1AR7 - chains 1 and 2 of the 5 polymer chains in the assembly; structure by X-ray diffraction, 2.90 A resolution.

[Chain 1]
Molecule: P1/mahoney poliovirus
Source organism: Human poliovirus 1
Notes: fragment: virus protomer
UniProt: P03300 (POLH_POL1M); residues 1-302 here correspond to UniProt positions 579-880 (UniProt number = residue number + 578)
Sequence (302 residues; row label = number of the first residue in the row):
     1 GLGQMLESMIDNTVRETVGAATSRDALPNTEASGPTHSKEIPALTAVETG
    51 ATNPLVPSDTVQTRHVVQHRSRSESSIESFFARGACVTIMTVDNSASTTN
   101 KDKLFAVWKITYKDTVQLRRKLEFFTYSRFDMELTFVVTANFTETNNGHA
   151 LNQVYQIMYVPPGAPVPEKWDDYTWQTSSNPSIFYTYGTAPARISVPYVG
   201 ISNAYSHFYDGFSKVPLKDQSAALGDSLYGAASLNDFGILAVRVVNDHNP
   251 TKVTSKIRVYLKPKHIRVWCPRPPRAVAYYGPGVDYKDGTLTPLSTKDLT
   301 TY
Unresolved in the structure: 1-19
Differences from the reference sequence: engineered mutation Ser-95 (Pro673 in P03300)
Small-molecule neighbours: sphingosine (SPH): Ile-110, Tyr-112, Phe-130, Met-132, Leu-134, Ile-157, Tyr-159, Pro-181, Ile-183, Ile-194, Val-196, Val-199, Tyr-205, Ser-206, His-207, Asp-236, Phe-237, Leu-240

[Chain 2]
Molecule: P1/mahoney poliovirus
Source organism: Human poliovirus 1
Notes: fragment: virus protomer
UniProt: P03300 (POLH_POL1M); residues 1-272 here correspond to UniProt positions 69-340 (UniProt number = residue number + 68)
Sequence (272 residues; row label = number of the first residue in the row):
     1 SPNIEACGYSDRVLQLTLGNSTITTQEAANSVVAYGRWPEYLRDSEANPV
    51 DQPTEPDVAACRFYTLDTVSWTKESRGWWWKLPDALRDMGLFGQNMYYHY
   101 LGRSGYTVHVQCNASKFHQGALGVFAVPEMCLAGDSNTTTMYTSYQNANP
   151 GEKGGTFTGTFTPDNNQTSPARRFCPVDYLLGNGTLLGNAFVFPHQIINL
   201 RTNNCATLVLPYVNSLSIDSMVKHNNWGIAILPLAPLNFASESSPEIPIT
   251 LTIAPMCCEFNGLRNITLPRLQ
Unresolved in the structure: 1-4
Differences from the reference sequence: engineered mutation Tyr-142 (His210 in P03300)

[How chain 1 and chain 2 interact]
Residue-residue contacts (111; chain 1 residue first):
  Val-47(1) / Ile-197(2)  hydrophobic
  Glu-48(1) / Ala-29(2)
  Glu-48(1) / Gln-196(2)
  Glu-48(1) / Ile-197(2)  hydrogen bond (backbone-backbone)
  Glu-48(1) / Asn-199(2)  hydrogen bond
  Glu-48(1) / Thr-202(2)  hydrogen bond
  Glu-48(1) / Asn-203(2)
  Thr-49(1) / Ala-29(2)
  Thr-49(1) / Val-32(2)
  Thr-49(1) / Gln-196(2)  hydrogen bond (backbone-side chain)
  Gly-50(1) / His-195(2)
  Thr-126(1) / Glu-129(2)
  Tyr-127(1) / Glu-129(2)  hydrogen bond
  Tyr-127(1) / Val-213(2)  hydrophobic
  Tyr-127(1) / Asn-214(2)
  Tyr-127(1) / Ser-215(2)
  Ser-202(1) / Ser-215(2)
  Ser-202(1) / Leu-216(2)
  Asn-203(1) / Ser-215(2)  hydrogen bond (backbone-backbone)
  Asn-203(1) / Leu-216(2)
  Ala-204(1) / Ser-215(2)  hydrogen bond (backbone-backbone)
  Ser-206(1) / Ser-215(2)  hydrogen bond
  Phe-208(1) / Glu-129(2)
  Phe-208(1) / Cys-131(2)  hydrophobic
  Tyr-209(1) / Glu-129(2)
  Tyr-209(1) / Cys-131(2)
  Tyr-209(1) / His-224(2)
  Asp-210(1) / Lys-81(2)  salt bridge
  Asp-210(1) / Glu-129(2)  hydrogen bond (backbone-side chain)
  Asp-210(1) / Met-130(2)
  Asp-210(1) / Cys-131(2)  hydrogen bond (backbone-side chain)
  Asp-210(1) / His-224(2)
  Asp-210(1) / Asn-225(2)  hydrogen bond (backbone-backbone)
  Gly-211(1) / Lys-223(2)
  Phe-212(1) / Thr-143(2)
  Phe-212(1) / Ser-144(2)
  Phe-212(1) / Tyr-145(2)  hydrophobic
  Phe-212(1) / Ala-148(2)  hydrophobic
  Phe-212(1) / Lys-223(2)  hydrogen bond (backbone-backbone)
  Ser-213(1) / Lys-223(2)  hydrogen bond (backbone-side chain)
  Lys-214(1) / Lys-223(2)
  Val-215(1) / Val-222(2)  hydrophobic
  Val-215(1) / Lys-223(2)
  Pro-216(1) / Tyr-145(2)
  Pro-216(1) / Gln-146(2)
  Pro-216(1) / Pro-269(2)
  Pro-216(1) / Arg-270(2)  hydrogen bond (backbone-backbone)
  Leu-217(1) / Leu-268(2)
  Leu-217(1) / Arg-270(2)
  Lys-218(1) / Leu-268(2)  hydrogen bond (backbone-backbone)
  Lys-218(1) / Pro-269(2)
  Lys-218(1) / Arg-270(2)
  Gln-220(1) / Arg-270(2)  hydrogen bond (backbone-side chain)
  Ser-221(1) / Arg-270(2)
  Ala-222(1) / Arg-270(2)
  Asp-226(1) / Arg-172(2)  salt bridge
  Leu-228(1) / Met-141(2)
  Tyr-229(1) / Lys-81(2)
  Tyr-229(1) / Met-130(2)
  Tyr-229(1) / Cys-131(2)
  Tyr-229(1) / Leu-132(2)  hydrogen bond (side chain-backbone)
  Tyr-229(1) / Met-141(2)  hydrogen bond (backbone-backbone)
  Tyr-229(1) / Thr-143(2)
  Tyr-229(1) / Phe-174(2)
  Cys-270(1) / Tyr-35(2)
  Cys-270(1) / Val-213(2)  hydrophobic
  Pro-271(1) / Val-192(2)
  Pro-271(1) / Phe-193(2)
  Arg-272(1) / Pro-128(2)  hydrogen bond (side chain-backbone)
  Arg-272(1) / Glu-129(2)  hydrogen bond (side chain-backbone)
  Arg-272(1) / Val-192(2)
  Arg-272(1) / Phe-193(2)
  Pro-273(1) / Thr-185(2)
  Pro-273(1) / Asn-189(2)
  Pro-273(1) / Val-192(2)
  Pro-273(1) / Phe-193(2)
  Pro-274(1) / Thr-185(2)
  Arg-275(1) / Asn-183(2)  hydrogen bond (side chain-backbone)
  Arg-275(1) / Gly-184(2)
  Ala-276(1) / Gly-184(2)  hydrogen bond (backbone-backbone)
  Ala-276(1) / Thr-185(2)
  Ala-276(1) / Leu-186(2)  hydrophobic
  Val-277(1) / Leu-180(2)  hydrophobic
  Val-277(1) / Gly-184(2)  hydrogen bond (backbone-backbone)
  Tyr-280(1) / Ser-136(2)
  Tyr-280(1) / Asn-137(2)  hydrogen bond (side chain-backbone)
  Tyr-280(1) / Thr-140(2)
  Pro-282(1) / Met-141(2)  hydrophobic
  Gly-283(1) / Met-141(2)
  Val-284(1) / Cys-131(2)
  Val-284(1) / Leu-132(2)
  Val-284(1) / Ala-133(2)
  Val-284(1) / Asn-183(2)
  Asp-285(1) / Ala-133(2)
  Asp-285(1) / Gly-134(2)  hydrogen bond (side chain-backbone)
  Asp-285(1) / Thr-140(2)
  Asp-285(1) / Met-141(2)  hydrogen bond (side chain-backbone)
  Tyr-286(1) / Ala-133(2)  hydrophobic
  Tyr-286(1) / Asn-137(2)  hydrogen bond (backbone-side chain)
  Tyr-286(1) / Phe-161(2)  hydrophobic
  Tyr-286(1) / Cys-175(2)  hydrogen bond (side chain-backbone)
  Tyr-286(1) / Pro-176(2)
  Tyr-286(1) / Val-177(2)  hydrogen bond (side chain-backbone)
  Tyr-286(1) / Gly-184(2)
  Lys-287(1) / Asn-137(2)
  Asp-288(1) / Asn-137(2)  hydrogen bond (backbone-side chain)
  Asp-288(1) / Phe-161(2)
  Asp-288(1) / Pro-163(2)
  Leu-291(1) / Phe-161(2)  hydrophobic
  Leu-291(1) / Tyr-179(2)  hydrogen bond (backbone-side chain)
  Leu-291(1) / Leu-180(2)  hydrophobic
Other interface residues (no listed pair), chain 1 (47 interface residues in all): Ile-201, Gly-281, Leu-294
Other interface residues (no listed pair), chain 2 (62 interface residues in all): Asn-30, Val-127, Thr-138, Asn-149, Leu-181, Gly-182, Ala-190, Ser-217, Thr-267

[Overview]
47 residues of chain 1 face 62 of chain 2 across their interface, with 31 hydrogen bonds and 2 salt bridges.
Among the polar pairs are Asp-210(1)/Lys-81(2), Asp-226(1)/Arg-172(2) and Glu-48(1)/Asn-199(2). Ligands of
chain 1: sphingosine.
Chain 1 is P1/mahoney poliovirus and chain 2 is P1/mahoney poliovirus, both from Human poliovirus 1; the
structure, P1/mahoney poliovirus, double mutant P1095S + H2142Y, was determined by X-ray diffraction together
with 1AR6, 1AR8, 1AR9, 1ASJ and 1AL2 from the same study.
